7V2W - chains F and H of the 5 polymer chains in the assembly; structure by electron microscopy, 3.20 A resolution.

== Chain F ==
Molecule: THO complex subunit HPR1
Organism: Saccharomyces cerevisiae S288c
Reference sequence: P17629 (HPR1_YEAST); residue numbers follow UniProt; this construct covers 1-752
Chain sequence (752 residues; row label = number of the first residue in the row):
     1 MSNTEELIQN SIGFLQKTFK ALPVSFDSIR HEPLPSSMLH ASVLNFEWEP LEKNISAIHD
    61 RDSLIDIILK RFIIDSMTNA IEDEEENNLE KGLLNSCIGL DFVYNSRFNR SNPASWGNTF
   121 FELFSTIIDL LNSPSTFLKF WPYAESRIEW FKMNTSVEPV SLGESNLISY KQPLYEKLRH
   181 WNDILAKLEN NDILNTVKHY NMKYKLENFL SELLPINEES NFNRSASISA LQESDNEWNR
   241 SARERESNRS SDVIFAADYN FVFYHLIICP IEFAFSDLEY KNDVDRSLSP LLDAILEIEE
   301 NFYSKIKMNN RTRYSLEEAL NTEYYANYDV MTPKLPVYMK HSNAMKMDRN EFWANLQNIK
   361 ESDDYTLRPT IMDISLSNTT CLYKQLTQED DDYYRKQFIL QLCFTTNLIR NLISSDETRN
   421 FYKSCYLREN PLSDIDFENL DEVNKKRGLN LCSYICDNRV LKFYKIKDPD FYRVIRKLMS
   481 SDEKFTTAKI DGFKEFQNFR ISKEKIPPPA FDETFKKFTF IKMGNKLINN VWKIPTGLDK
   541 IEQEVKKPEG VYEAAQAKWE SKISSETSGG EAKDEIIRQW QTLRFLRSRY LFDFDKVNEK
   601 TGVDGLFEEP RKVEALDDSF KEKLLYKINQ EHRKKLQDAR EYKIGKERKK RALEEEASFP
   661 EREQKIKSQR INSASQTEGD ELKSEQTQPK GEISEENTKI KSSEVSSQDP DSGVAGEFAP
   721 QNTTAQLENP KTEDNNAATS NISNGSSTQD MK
Not modelled in the structure: 1, 566-573, 603-752
Curated features (UniProtKB/Swiss-Prot):
  - modified residue: Ser234 (Phosphoserine)

== Chain H ==
Molecule: Protein TEX1
Organism: Saccharomyces cerevisiae S288c
Reference sequence: P53851 (TEX1_YEAST); residue numbers follow UniProt; this construct covers 1-422
Chain sequence (422 residues; numbered 1 to 422; the number before each row is that of its first residue):
     1 MSTIGAVDIL NQKTITSEVA ASVTSKYLQS TFSKGNTSHI EDKRFIHVSS RSHSRFTSTP
    61 ITPNEILSLK FHVSGSSMAY SRMDGSLTVW FIKDASFDKS VEVYIPDCCG SDKLATDLSW
   121 NPTSLNQIAV VSNSSEISLL LINEKSLTAS KLRTLSLGSK TKVNTCLYDP LGNWLLAATK
   181 SEKIYLFDVK KDHSSVCSLN ISDISQEDND VVYSLAWSNG GSHIFIGFKS GYLAILKAKH
   241 GILEVCTKIK AHTGPITEIK MDPWGRNFIT GSIDGNCYVW NMKSLCCELI INDLNSAVTT
   301 LDVCHLGKIL GICTEDEMVY FYDLNSGNLL HSKSLANYKT DPVLKFYPDK SWYIMSGKND
   361 TLSNHFVKNE KNLITYWKDM FDNTMIEKRR KNNGGGNNHN KRTSKNTDRI GKDRPSRFNS
   421 KK
Not modelled in the structure: 1-6, 55-60, 392-422

== How chain F and chain H interact ==
Residue-residue contacts - 7 pairs, chain F then chain H:
  Glu318(F) with Lys378(H), salt bridge
  Tyr324(F) with Trp264(H)
  Tyr325(F) with Asn372(H); Ile374(H), hydrophobic
  Asn327(F) with Lys13(H)
  Asp329(F) with Lys13(H); Thr14(H)
Interface residues without a listed pair, chain F (7 interface residues in all): Ala326, Ile466
Interface residues without a listed pair, chain H (8 interface residues in all): Trp377, Lys388

== Overview ==
Chain F and chain H form an interface of 7 and 8 residues respectively; the contacts include 1 salt bridge.
The salt-bridged pair is Glu318(F)-Lys378(H).
Chain F is THO complex subunit HPR1 and chain H is Protein TEX1, both from Saccharomyces cerevisiae S288c; the
structure, protomer structure from the dimer of yeast THO complex, was determined by electron microscopy
together with 7V2Y from the same study.
